6AZE - chains A and P; structure by X-ray diffraction, 2.45 A resolution.

# Chain A
Name: Nucleosome-remodeling factor subunit BPTF
Source organism: Homo sapiens
Notes: fragment: PHD-bromodomain
UniProtKB: Q12830 (BPTF_HUMAN); residues 7-173 here correspond to UniProt positions 2866-3032 (UniProt number = residue number + 2859)
Sequence (167 residues; each row starts with the number of its first residue):
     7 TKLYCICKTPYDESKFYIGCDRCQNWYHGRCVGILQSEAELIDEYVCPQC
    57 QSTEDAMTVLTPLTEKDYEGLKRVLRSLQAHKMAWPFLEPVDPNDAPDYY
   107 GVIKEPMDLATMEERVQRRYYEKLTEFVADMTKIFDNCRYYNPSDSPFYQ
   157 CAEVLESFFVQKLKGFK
Ion coordination: Zn2+ site 1: Cys11, Cys13, His34, Cys37; Zn2+ site 2: Cys26, Cys29, Cys53, Cys56
Curated features (UniProtKB/Swiss-Prot):
  - zinc finger: Lys8 to Thr59 (PHD-type 2)
  - site (Histone H3K4me3 binding): Tyr10, Tyr17, Tyr23, Trp32

# Chain P
Name: Ala-arg-thr-ML3-gln-thr
Sequence (6 residues; each row starts with the number of its first residue):
     1 ARTXQT
Modified positions: ML3 (2-{[(2R)-2-amino-2-carboxyethyl]sulfanyl}-N,N,N-trimethylethanaminium) at position 4

# Chain A / chain P interface
Pairs across the interface - 22 pairs, chain A then chain P:
  Tyr10(A) with ML3_4(P)
  Tyr17(A) with ML3_4(P)
  Glu19(A) with Gln5(P); Thr6(P), hydrogen bond (backbone-side chain)
  Ser20(A) with Thr6(P), hydrogen bond (backbone-side chain)
  Lys21(A) with ML3_4(P); Thr6(P)
  Phe22(A) with Thr3(P); ML3_4(P)
  Tyr23(A) with Thr3(P); ML3_4(P), hydrogen bond (backbone-backbone)
  Ile24(A) with Arg2(P); Thr3(P)
  Gly25(A) with Arg2(P), hydrogen bond (backbone-backbone)
  Cys26(A) with Arg2(P), hydrogen bond (backbone-side chain)
  Asp27(A) with Arg2(P), salt bridge
  Gln30(A) with Arg2(P)
  Trp32(A) with Arg2(P); ML3_4(P)
  Ala45(A) with Ala1(P)
  Ile48(A) with Ala1(P), hydrogen bond (backbone-backbone)
  Asp49(A) with Ala1(P), hydrogen bond (backbone-backbone)
Other interface residues (no listed pair), chain A (17 interface residues in all): Gln42

# Overview
17 residues of chain A face 6 of chain P across their interface; the contacts include 7 hydrogen bonds and 1
salt bridge. Polar contacts include Asp27(A)-Arg2(P), Glu19(A)-Thr6(P) and Ser20(A)-Thr6(P). Cys11(A),
Cys13(A), His34(A) and Cys37(A) form the Zn2+ site 1.
Here chain A is Nucleosome-remodeling factor subunit BPTF (Homo sapiens) and chain P is
Ala-arg-thr-ML3-gln-thr. Entry 6AZE (Crystal Structure of the BPTF PHD-bromodomain module bound to H3KC4me3
methyl lysine analog) was determined by X-ray diffraction.
